1DLJ - chain A; structure by X-ray diffraction, 1.80 A resolution.

== Chain A ==
Molecule: Udp-glucose dehydrogenase
Source organism: Streptococcus pyogenes
Notes: EC 1.1.1.22
UniProtKB: P0C0F4 (UDG_STRPY); numbering as in UniProt (aligned over 1-402)
Amino-acid sequence (402 residues; row label = number of the first residue in the row):
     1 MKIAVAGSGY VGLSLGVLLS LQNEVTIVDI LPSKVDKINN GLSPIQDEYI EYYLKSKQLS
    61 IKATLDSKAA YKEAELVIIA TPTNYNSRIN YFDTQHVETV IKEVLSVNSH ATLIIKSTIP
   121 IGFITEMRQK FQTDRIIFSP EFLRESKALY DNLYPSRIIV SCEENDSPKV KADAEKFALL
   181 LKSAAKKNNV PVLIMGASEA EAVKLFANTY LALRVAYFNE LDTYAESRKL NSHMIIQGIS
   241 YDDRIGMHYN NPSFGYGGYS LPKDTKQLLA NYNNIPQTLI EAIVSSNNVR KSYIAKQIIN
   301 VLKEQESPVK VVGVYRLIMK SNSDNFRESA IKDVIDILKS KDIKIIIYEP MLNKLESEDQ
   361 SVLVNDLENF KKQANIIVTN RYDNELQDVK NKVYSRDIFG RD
Construct notes: engineered mutation S260 (Cys in P0C0F4)
Ligand contacts:
  - NADH (NAI; 1,4-dihydronicotinamide adenine dinucleotide): A6, G7, S8, G9, Y10, V11, G12, V28, D29, I30, L31, K34, Y71, A80, T81, P82, T83, H96, T99, V100, K116, S117, T118, E141, L143, R144, E145, K204, Y259, S260, K263, R327
  - uridine-5'-diphosphate-glucuronic acid (UGA): E141, F142, L143, R144, E145, K204, N208, L211, V215, R244, Y249, N250, N251, S253, G255, Y256, G257, G258, S260, L261, D264, M319, K320, N380, R381, D402
Reported in the primary citation:
  - contacts within the chain: E141-K204 (hydrogen bond), G122-E201 (hydrogen bond), F123-E201 (hydrogen bond), I124-E201 (hydrogen bond), R316-E349 (salt bridge)
  - binding site for uridine-5'-diphosphate-glucuronic acid: F142 to E145, R144 to K147, K204, N208, R244, Y249 to G257, S260, K320, D402
  - self-association interface (contacts with another copy of this molecule); pairs are residue here / residue on that copy: Y210-Y210, F206, Y217, Y224, R244, Y272
  - specificity-determining residues: E145, R244 (by similarity / conservation)
  - binding site for NADH: V11, D29, K34, T81, P82, T83, T118, E141, L143, E145, K263, R327
  - catalytic residues: T118
  - catalytic residues: K204, N208, D264 (proposed by the authors, not directly observed)

== Summary ==
Ligands of chain A: NADH and uridine-5'-diphosphate-glucuronic acid. From the paper: catalytic residues T118,
K204 and N208 among others; a binding site for NADH at V11, D29 and K34 among others.
Chain A is Udp-glucose dehydrogenase (Streptococcus pyogenes); the structure, The first structure of
udp-glucose dehydrogenase (udpgdh) reveals the catalytic residues necessary for the two-fold oxidation, was
determined by X-ray diffraction together with 1DLI from the same study.
